Entry 6LA7 (electron microscopy, 2.82 A resolution); this record covers chains A and D of the 6 polymer chains in the assembly.

# Chain A
Name: Capsid protein VP1
Organism: Echovirus E11
Amino-acid sequence (285 residues; each row starts with the number of its first residue):
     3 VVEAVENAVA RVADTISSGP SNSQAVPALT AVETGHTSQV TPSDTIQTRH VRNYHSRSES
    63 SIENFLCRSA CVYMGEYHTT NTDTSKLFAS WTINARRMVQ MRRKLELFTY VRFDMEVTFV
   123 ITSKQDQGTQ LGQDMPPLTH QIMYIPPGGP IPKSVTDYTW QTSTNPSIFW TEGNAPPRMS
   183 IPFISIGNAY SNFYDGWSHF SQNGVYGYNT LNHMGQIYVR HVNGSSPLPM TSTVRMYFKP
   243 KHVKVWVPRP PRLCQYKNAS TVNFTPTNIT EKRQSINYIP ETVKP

# Chain D
Name: Capsid protein VP4
Organism: Echovirus E11
Amino-acid sequence (70 residues; numbered 1 to 69 plus 11 insertion-coded residues; 10 numbers in that range are skipped by the numbering (no residue carries them; nothing is unmodelled there); the number before each row is that of its first residue; a row labelled like 13A-13K holds insertion residues (13A, then the next letters in order)):
     1 MGAQVSTQKT GAH
13A-13K ETGLNAASGRS
    24 IIHYTNINYY KDAASNSANR QDFSQDPGKF TEPVKDIMVK SLPALN
Not modelled in the structure: 13A-13K

# Chain A / chain D interface
Pairs across the interface (48):
  Val3(A) - Met1(D)  hydrogen bond (backbone-backbone)
  Val3(A) - Gly2(D)  hydrogen bond (backbone-backbone)
  Val3(A) - Ala3(D)
  Val4(A) - Ala3(D)
  Val4(A) - Val5(D)  hydrophobic
  Glu5(A) - Ala3(D)  hydrogen bond (backbone-backbone)
  Glu5(A) - Gln4(D)
  Glu5(A) - Val5(D)  hydrogen bond (backbone-backbone)
  Ala6(A) - Val5(D)
  Val7(A) - Gln4(D)
  Val7(A) - Val5(D)  hydrogen bond (backbone-backbone)
  Val7(A) - Ser6(D)
  Asn9(A) - Thr7(D)  hydrogen bond
  Asn9(A) - Gln44(D)
  Ala10(A) - Phe46(D)
  Ala12(A) - Phe46(D)  hydrophobic
  Ala27(A) - Ser64(D)
  Val28(A) - Ser64(D)  hydrogen bond (backbone-backbone)
  Pro29(A) - Lys63(D)
  Ala33(A) - Ala67(D)
  Thr36(A) - Val57(D)
  His38(A) - Thr54(D)
  His38(A) - Glu55(D)  salt bridge
  His38(A) - Met61(D)
  Thr39(A) - Thr54(D)  hydrogen bond (backbone-backbone)
  Gln41(A) - Thr54(D)
  Gln41(A) - Glu55(D)
  Gln41(A) - Lys63(D)
  Asp46(A) - Lys63(D)  salt bridge
  Arg59(A) - Gln48(D)
  Ser60(A) - Lys9(D)
  Ser60(A) - Phe46(D)
  Ser63(A) - Asp45(D)
  Ser63(A) - Phe46(D)
  Glu65(A) - Asn42(D)
  Glu65(A) - Arg43(D)
  Asn66(A) - Arg43(D)  hydrogen bond
  Cys69(A) - Ala41(D)  hydrophobic
  Cys69(A) - Arg43(D)
  Ser182(A) - Ala37(D)
  Pro184(A) - Ala37(D)  hydrophobic
  Lys243(A) - Ala37(D)
  Lys243(A) - Ser38(D)
  Lys243(A) - Asn39(D)  hydrogen bond (side chain-backbone)
  His244(A) - Ala36(D)
  His244(A) - Ser40(D)  hydrogen bond (side chain-backbone)
  His244(A) - Asn42(D)
  Pro250(A) - Phe53(D)
Also at the interface, not in a pair above, chain A (33 interface residues in all): Arg13, Thr32, Gly37, Tyr56, Asp116
Also at the interface, not in a pair above, chain D (33 interface residues in all): Ala12, His13, Pro56, Pro66, Leu68

# Overview
The chain A/chain D interface involves 33 residues from each chain, with 11 hydrogen bonds and 2 salt bridges.
Polar contacts include His38(A)-Glu55(D), Asp46(A)-Lys63(D) and Asn9(A)-Thr7(D).
Here chain A is Capsid protein VP1 and chain D is Capsid protein VP4, both from Echovirus E11. Entry 6LA7
(Cryo-EM structure of echovirus 11 complexed with its uncoating receptor FcRn at pH 5.5) was determined by
electron microscopy, deposited together with 6LA3, 6LA4, 6LA5, 6LA6, 6LAO, 6LAP and 3 further entries.
